Entry 7AAL (X-ray diffraction, 1.97 A resolution); this record covers chains A and B.

# Chain A (and B)
Name: Proline-serine-threonine phosphatase-interacting protein 1
Organism: Homo sapiens
Notes: chain B of this document is another copy of the same molecule, construct and numbering; everything in this record applies to it too
UniProt: O43586 (PPIP1_HUMAN); numbering as in UniProt (aligned over 1-289)
Amino-acid sequence (292 residues; row label = number of the first residue in the row; numbers below 1 keep their minus sign (Gly-2 is residue -2)):
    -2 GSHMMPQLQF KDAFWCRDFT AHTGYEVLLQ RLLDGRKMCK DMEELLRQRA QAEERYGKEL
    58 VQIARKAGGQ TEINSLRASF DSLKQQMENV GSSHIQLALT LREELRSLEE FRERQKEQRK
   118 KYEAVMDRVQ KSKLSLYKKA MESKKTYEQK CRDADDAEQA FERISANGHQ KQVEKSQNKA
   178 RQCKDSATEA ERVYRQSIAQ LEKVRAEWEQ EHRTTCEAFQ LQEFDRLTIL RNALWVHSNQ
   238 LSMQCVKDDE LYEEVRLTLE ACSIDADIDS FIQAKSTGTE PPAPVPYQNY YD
Not modelled in the structure: -2 to 4
Construct notes: expression tag (-2 to 0); engineered mutation Ala258 (Gly in O43586)
Swiss-Prot annotation at these positions:
  - natural variant: Ala230 (A230T: In PAPA), Glu250 (E250K: In AICZC; E250Q: In PAPA and AICZC), Glu257 (E257K: In AICZC; uncertain significance)
  - mutagenesis: Trp232 (W232A: Abolishes binding to MEFV. Cytoplasmic filaments are finer with fewer branches), Asp266 (D266N: No effect on filament formation)
What the authors report for this chain:
  - disease-associated variants - A230T: unchanged binding to LYP
  - mutagenesis - D266N, E277D: unchanged binding to LYP

# Interface between chain A and chain B
Residue-residue contacts - 209 pairs, chain A then chain B:
  Leu5(A) - Ile269(B)
  Phe7(A) - Phe268(B)  hydrophobic
  Phe7(A) - Ile269(B)  hydrophobic
  Asp9(A) - Gly275(B)
  Asp9(A) - Thr276(B)
  Ala10(A) - Ile269(B)  hydrophobic
  Ala10(A) - Ser273(B)  hydrogen bond (backbone-side chain)
  Ala10(A) - Thr274(B)  hydrogen bond (backbone-backbone)
  Ala10(A) - Gly275(B)  hydrogen bond (backbone-backbone)
  Phe11(A) - Phe268(B)  hydrophobic
  Phe11(A) - Lys272(B)
  Phe11(A) - Ser273(B)
  Phe11(A) - Thr274(B)
  Phe11(A) - Gly275(B)  hydrogen bond (backbone-backbone)
  Trp12(A) - Thr274(B)  hydrogen bond (backbone-side chain)
  Trp12(A) - Gly275(B)  hydrogen bond (backbone-backbone)
  Trp12(A) - Thr276(B)
  Trp12(A) - Glu277(B)
  Trp12(A) - Pro278(B)  hydrophobic
  Cys13(A) - Pro279(B)
  Arg14(A) - Pro278(B)  hydrogen bond (side chain-backbone)
  Arg14(A) - Pro279(B)
  Arg14(A) - Ala280(B)
  Phe16(A) - Pro279(B)  hydrophobic
  Phe16(A) - Ala280(B)
  Phe16(A) - Val282(B)  hydrophobic
  Gly21(A) - Thr274(B)
  Val24(A) - Lys272(B)
  Leu25(A) - Phe268(B)  hydrophobic
  Arg28(A) - Glu69(B)  salt bridge
  Arg28(A) - Ile70(B)
  Arg28(A) - Phe268(B)
  Asp31(A) - Thr68(B)  hydrogen bond (backbone-side chain)
  Lys34(A) - Thr68(B)
  Met35(A) - Gly66(B)
  Met35(A) - Thr68(B)
  Met35(A) - Glu69(B)
  Met35(A) - Phe77(B)  hydrophobic
  Asp38(A) - Gly65(B)
  Asp38(A) - Gly66(B)  hydrogen bond (side chain-backbone)
  Met39(A) - Phe77(B)  hydrophobic
  Leu42(A) - Phe77(B)  hydrophobic
  Leu42(A) - Leu80(B)  hydrophobic
  Leu42(A) - Met84(B)  hydrophobic
  Gln45(A) - Ile60(B)
  Arg46(A) - Tyr53(B)  hydrogen bond
  Arg46(A) - Leu57(B)
  Arg46(A) - Ile60(B)
  Arg46(A) - Met84(B)
  Arg46(A) - Tyr249(B)  hydrogen bond
  Ala49(A) - Glu56(B)
  Glu50(A) - Tyr53(B)  hydrogen bond
  Arg52(A) - Arg52(B)
  Arg52(A) - Glu56(B)  salt bridge
  Tyr53(A) - Arg46(B)  hydrogen bond
  Tyr53(A) - Glu50(B)  hydrogen bond
  Tyr53(A) - Tyr53(B)  hydrophobic
  Glu56(A) - Ala49(B)
  Leu57(A) - Arg46(B)
  Ile60(A) - Gln45(B)
  Ile60(A) - Arg46(B)
  Gly65(A) - Asp38(B)
  Gly66(A) - Met35(B)
  Gly66(A) - Asp38(B)  hydrogen bond (backbone-side chain)
  Thr68(A) - Asp31(B)  hydrogen bond (side chain-backbone)
  Thr68(A) - Lys34(B)
  Thr68(A) - Met35(B)
  Glu69(A) - Arg28(B)  salt bridge
  Glu69(A) - Met35(B)
  Glu69(A) - Arg223(B)  salt bridge
  Ile70(A) - Arg28(B)
  Leu73(A) - Leu224(B)  hydrophobic
  Leu73(A) - Leu227(B)  hydrophobic
  Leu73(A) - Leu231(B)  hydrophobic
  Ser76(A) - Leu231(B)
  Phe77(A) - Met35(B)  hydrophobic
  Phe77(A) - Met39(B)  hydrophobic
  Phe77(A) - Leu42(B)  hydrophobic
  Leu80(A) - Leu42(B)  hydrophobic
  Leu80(A) - Leu231(B)  hydrophobic
  Leu80(A) - His234(B)
  Met84(A) - Leu42(B)  hydrophobic
  Tyr134(A) - Val282(B)  hydrophobic
  Met138(A) - Val282(B)  hydrophobic
  Lys141(A) - Gln285(B)  hydrogen bond
  Tyr144(A) - Tyr284(B)
  Tyr144(A) - Gln285(B)
  Tyr144(A) - Asn286(B)  hydrogen bond
  Tyr144(A) - Tyr287(B)  hydrogen bond (side chain-backbone)
  Glu145(A) - Tyr287(B)
  Cys148(A) - Tyr287(B)  hydrophobic
  Cys148(A) - Tyr288(B)
  Arg149(A) - Tyr287(B)
  Asp152(A) - Tyr288(B)  hydrogen bond
  Glu188(A) - Tyr284(B)  hydrogen bond
  Tyr191(A) - Pro283(B)
  Tyr191(A) - Tyr284(B)  hydrophobic
  Tyr191(A) - Gln285(B)  hydrogen bond (side chain-backbone)
  Arg192(A) - Tyr284(B)  hydrogen bond
  Ile195(A) - Val282(B)
  Ile195(A) - Pro283(B)
  Ile195(A) - Tyr284(B)
  Leu198(A) - Val282(B)  hydrophobic
  Glu199(A) - Pro281(B)
  Arg202(A) - Pro281(B)
  Trp205(A) - Pro279(B)
  Glu206(A) - Pro278(B)
  Phe221(A) - Ile261(B)  hydrophobic
  Phe221(A) - Asp262(B)
  Arg223(A) - Glu69(B)  salt bridge
  Leu224(A) - Leu73(B)  hydrophobic
  Leu224(A) - Ile261(B)
  Leu224(A) - Ile265(B)  hydrophobic
  Thr225(A) - Ile261(B)
  Arg228(A) - Cys259(B)  hydrogen bond (side chain-backbone)
  Arg228(A) - Ile261(B)
  Leu231(A) - Leu73(B)  hydrophobic
  Leu231(A) - Ser76(B)
  Leu231(A) - Leu80(B)  hydrophobic
  Leu231(A) - Leu256(B)  hydrophobic
  Trp232(A) - Arg253(B)
  Trp232(A) - Leu256(B)
  Trp232(A) - Glu257(B)
  His234(A) - Leu80(B)
  Ser235(A) - Arg253(B)  hydrogen bond (backbone-side chain)
  Asn236(A) - Arg253(B)
  Leu238(A) - Tyr249(B)  hydrophobic
  Ser239(A) - Asp246(B)  hydrogen bond
  Ser239(A) - Tyr249(B)
  Ser239(A) - Arg253(B)  hydrogen bond
  Cys242(A) - Cys242(B)
  Cys242(A) - Asp245(B)
  Cys242(A) - Asp246(B)
  Asp245(A) - Cys242(B)
  Asp246(A) - Ser239(B)  hydrogen bond
  Asp246(A) - Cys242(B)
  Tyr249(A) - Arg46(B)  hydrogen bond
  Tyr249(A) - Leu238(B)  hydrophobic
  Tyr249(A) - Ser239(B)
  Arg253(A) - Trp232(B)
  Arg253(A) - Ser235(B)  hydrogen bond (side chain-backbone)
  Arg253(A) - Asn236(B)  hydrogen bond
  Arg253(A) - Ser239(B)  hydrogen bond
  Leu256(A) - Arg228(B)
  Leu256(A) - Leu231(B)
  Leu256(A) - Trp232(B)
  Cys259(A) - Arg228(B)  hydrogen bond (backbone-side chain)
  Ile261(A) - Phe221(B)  hydrophobic
  Ile261(A) - Leu224(B)
  Ile261(A) - Thr225(B)
  Ile261(A) - Arg228(B)
  Asp262(A) - Phe221(B)
  Ile265(A) - Phe7(B)  hydrophobic
  Ile265(A) - Leu224(B)  hydrophobic
  Asp266(A) - Leu5(B)
  Phe268(A) - Phe11(B)  hydrophobic
  Phe268(A) - Leu25(B)  hydrophobic
  Phe268(A) - Arg28(B)
  Ile269(A) - Leu5(B)
  Ile269(A) - Gln6(B)
  Ile269(A) - Phe7(B)  hydrophobic
  Ile269(A) - Ala10(B)  hydrophobic
  Gln270(A) - Leu5(B)
  Lys272(A) - Phe11(B)
  Lys272(A) - Val24(B)
  Ser273(A) - Ala10(B)  hydrogen bond (side chain-backbone)
  Ser273(A) - Phe11(B)
  Thr274(A) - Ala10(B)  hydrogen bond (backbone-backbone)
  Thr274(A) - Phe11(B)
  Thr274(A) - Trp12(B)  hydrogen bond (side chain-backbone)
  Thr274(A) - Gly21(B)
  Gly275(A) - Asp9(B)
  Gly275(A) - Ala10(B)  hydrogen bond (backbone-backbone)
  Gly275(A) - Phe11(B)  hydrogen bond (backbone-backbone)
  Gly275(A) - Trp12(B)  hydrogen bond (backbone-backbone)
  Thr276(A) - Asp9(B)
  Thr276(A) - Trp12(B)
  Glu277(A) - Trp12(B)
  Pro278(A) - Trp12(B)  hydrophobic
  Pro278(A) - Arg14(B)  hydrogen bond (backbone-side chain)
  Pro278(A) - Glu206(B)
  Pro279(A) - Cys13(B)
  Pro279(A) - Arg14(B)
  Pro279(A) - Phe16(B)  hydrophobic
  Pro279(A) - Trp205(B)
  Ala280(A) - Phe16(B)
  Pro281(A) - Glu199(B)
  Pro281(A) - Arg202(B)
  Val282(A) - Phe16(B)  hydrophobic
  Val282(A) - Met138(B)  hydrophobic
  Val282(A) - Ile195(B)
  Val282(A) - Leu198(B)  hydrophobic
  Pro283(A) - Tyr191(B)
  Pro283(A) - Ile195(B)
  Tyr284(A) - Tyr144(B)  hydrogen bond
  Tyr284(A) - Glu188(B)
  Tyr284(A) - Tyr191(B)  hydrophobic
  Tyr284(A) - Arg192(B)  hydrogen bond
  Tyr284(A) - Ile195(B)
  Gln285(A) - Lys141(B)
  Gln285(A) - Tyr144(B)
  Gln285(A) - Tyr191(B)  hydrogen bond (backbone-side chain)
  Asn286(A) - Tyr144(B)  hydrogen bond
  Tyr287(A) - Tyr144(B)  hydrogen bond (backbone-side chain)
  Tyr287(A) - Glu145(B)
  Tyr287(A) - Cys148(B)  hydrophobic
  Tyr287(A) - Arg149(B)
  Tyr288(A) - Cys148(B)
  Tyr288(A) - Asp152(B)  hydrogen bond
Interface residues without a listed pair, chain A (114 interface residues in all): Gln6, Asp15, Thr20, Gly32, Gln48, Ala64, Gln67, Lys81, Lys130, Gln217, Leu227, Val243, Val252, Glu257, Ser260, Asp264
Interface residues without a listed pair, chain B (112 interface residues in all): Asp15, Thr20, Gln48, Ala64, Gln67, Lys81, Lys130, Tyr134, Gln217, Val243, Val252, Ser260, Asp264, Asp266

# In short
The interface between chain A and chain B involves 114 residues on one side and 112 on the other; the contacts
include 46 hydrogen bonds and 5 salt bridges. Among the polar pairs are Arg28(A)-Glu69(B), Arg52(A)-Glu56(B)
and Glu69(A)-Arg223(B). From the paper: A230T, D266N and E277D of chain A leave binding to LYP unchanged.
Chain A and chain B are both Proline-serine-threonine phosphatase-interacting protein 1 (Homo sapiens); the
structure, Crystal structure of the F-BAR domain of PSTIPIP1, G258A mutant, was determined by X-ray
diffraction together with 7AAM and 7AAN from the same study.
